PDB entry 6BGQ | X-ray diffraction, 1.97 A resolution | chains B and K of the 3 polymer chains in the assembly

# Chain B
Molecule: Caspase-3
From: Homo sapiens
Notes: EC 3.4.22.56
Reference sequence: P42574 (CASP3_HUMAN); residues 176-277 here = UniProt positions 176-277
Sequence (103 residues; each row starts with the number of its first residue):
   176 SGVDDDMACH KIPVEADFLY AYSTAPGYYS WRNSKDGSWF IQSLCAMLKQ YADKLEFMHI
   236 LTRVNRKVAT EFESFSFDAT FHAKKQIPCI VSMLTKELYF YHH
Disordered / not traced: 176-184
Sequence notes: expression tag (278)
Swiss-Prot annotation at these positions:
  - modified residue: Arg207 (Microbial infection: ADP-riboxanated arginine)
  - mutagenesis: Arg207 (R207A: Abolished ADP-riboxanation by C.violaceum CopC)
Reported in the primary citation:
  - post-translational modification sites: Thr245, Ser249 (proposed by the authors, not directly observed)

# Chain K
Molecule: Ac-Asp-Glu-Val-Asp-CMK
Sequence (6 residues; row label = number of the first residue in the row):
     1 XDEVDX
Modified / non-standard residues: ACE (acetyl group) at position 1; 0QE (chloromethane) at position 6

# How chain B and chain K interact
Pairs across the interface (19):
  Tyr204(B) with Val4(K), hydrophobic; 0QE_6(K)
  Ser205(B) with Val4(K); Asp5(K), hydrogen bond (backbone-backbone); 0QE_6(K)
  Trp206(B) with Asp2(K); Glu3(K); Val4(K), hydrophobic
  Arg207(B) with ACE_1(K); Asp2(K); Glu3(K), salt bridge; Val4(K); Asp5(K), salt bridge
  Asn208(B) with ACE_1(K); Asp2(K), hydrogen bond
  Ser209(B) with ACE_1(K), hydrogen bond (backbone-backbone)
  Trp214(B) with Asp2(K), hydrogen bond
  Ser249(B) with Asp2(K)
  Phe250(B) with Asp2(K), hydrogen bond (backbone-side chain)
Other interface residues (no listed pair), chain B (11 interface residues in all): Glu248, Phe256

# In short
The interface between chain B and chain K involves 11 residues on one side and 6 on the other; the contacts
include 5 hydrogen bonds and 2 salt bridges. Among the polar pairs are Arg207(B)-Glu3(K), Arg207(B)-Asp5(K)
and Asn208(B)-Asp2(K). From UniProt: one mutagenesis site on chain B. From the paper: modification sites
Thr245(B) and Ser249(B).
Chain B is Caspase-3 (Homo sapiens) and chain K is Ac-Asp-Glu-Val-Asp-CMK; the structure, Caspase-3 Mutant -
S150D, was determined by X-ray diffraction together with 6BDV, 6BFJ, 6BFK, 6BFL, 6BFO, 6BG0 and 7 further
entries from the same study.
